Entry 8VUJ (electron microscopy, 3.92 A resolution); this record covers chains C and M of the 8 polymer chains in the assembly.

== Chain C ==
Name: Glutamate receptor ionotropic, NMDA 1
From: Homo sapiens
UniProt: Q05586 (NMDZ1_HUMAN); the construct lacks a stretch of the UniProt sequence, so the offset changes along the chain: 26-582 = UniProt 26-582; 583-779 = UniProt 602-798; 780-813 = UniProt 808-841
Amino-acid sequence (816 residues; each row starts with the number of its first residue; a row labelled like 582A-582S holds insertion residues (582A, then the next letters in order)):
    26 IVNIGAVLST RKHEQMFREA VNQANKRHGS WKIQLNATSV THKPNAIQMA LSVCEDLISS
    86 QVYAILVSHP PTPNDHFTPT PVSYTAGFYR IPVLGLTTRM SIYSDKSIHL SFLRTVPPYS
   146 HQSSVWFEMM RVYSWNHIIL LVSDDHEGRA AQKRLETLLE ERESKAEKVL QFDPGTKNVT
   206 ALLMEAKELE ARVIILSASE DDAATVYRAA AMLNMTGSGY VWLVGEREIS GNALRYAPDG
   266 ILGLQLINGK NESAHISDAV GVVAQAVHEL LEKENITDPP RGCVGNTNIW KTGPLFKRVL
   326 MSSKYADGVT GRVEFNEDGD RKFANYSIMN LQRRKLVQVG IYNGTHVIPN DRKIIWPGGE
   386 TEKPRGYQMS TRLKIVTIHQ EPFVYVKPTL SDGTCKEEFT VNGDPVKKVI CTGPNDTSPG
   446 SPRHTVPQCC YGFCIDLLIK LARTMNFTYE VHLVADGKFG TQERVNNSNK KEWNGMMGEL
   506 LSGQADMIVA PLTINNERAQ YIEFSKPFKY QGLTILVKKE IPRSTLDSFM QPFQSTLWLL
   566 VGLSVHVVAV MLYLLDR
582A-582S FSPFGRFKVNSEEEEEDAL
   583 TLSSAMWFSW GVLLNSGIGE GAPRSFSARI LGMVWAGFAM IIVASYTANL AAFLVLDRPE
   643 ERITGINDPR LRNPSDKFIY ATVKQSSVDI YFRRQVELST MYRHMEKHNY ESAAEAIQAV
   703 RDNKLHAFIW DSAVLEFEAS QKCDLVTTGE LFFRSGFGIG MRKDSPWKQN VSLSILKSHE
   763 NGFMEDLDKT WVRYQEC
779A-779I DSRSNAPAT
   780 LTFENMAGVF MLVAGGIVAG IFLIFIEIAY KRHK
Not modelled in the structure: 582A-582S, 779A-779I
Differences from the reference sequence: conflict Arg358 (Asn in Q05586)
Disulfide bonds: Cys79-Cys308, Cys420-Cys454, Cys436-Cys455, Cys725-Cys779
UniProt features mapped onto this chain:
  - region: Leu584 to Pro605 (Pore-forming)
  - binding site (glycine): Pro516, Thr518, Arg523, Ser669, Asp713
  - glycosylation (N-linked (GlcNAc...) asparagine): Asn61, Asn203, Asn239, Asn276, Asn300, Asn350, Asn368, Asn440, Asn471, Asn491, Asn655, Asn752

== Chain M ==
Name: 003-102 Light
From: Homo sapiens
Amino-acid sequence (109 residues; row label = number of the first residue in the row):
   230 NFMLTQPHSV SESPGKTVTI SCTRSSGSIA SNYVQWYQQR PGSAPTTVIY EDNQRPSGVP
   290 DRFSGSIDSS SNSASLTISG LKTEDEADYY CQSYDSSTVV FGGGTKLTV
Disulfide bonds: Cys251-Cys320

== Chain C / chain M interface ==
Contacting residue pairs - 6 pairs, chain C then chain M:
  Arg260(C) - Ser260(M)
  Tyr261(C) - Tyr262(M)
  Arg359(C) - Tyr323(M)
  Lys360(C) - Ser325(M)
  Lys360(C) - Ser326(M)
  Leu361(C) - Ser325(M)
Also at the interface, not in a pair above, chain C (7 interface residues in all): Asn257, Leu259
Also at the interface, not in a pair above, chain M (7 interface residues in all): Asn261, Asp324

== Overview ==
The chain C/chain M interface involves 7 residues from each chain. Curated annotation (UniProt) lists 5
glycine-binding residues on chain C.
Here chain C is Glutamate receptor ionotropic, NMDA 1 and chain M is 003-102 Light, both from Homo sapiens.
Entry 8VUJ (Human GluN1-2A with Fab 003-102) was determined by electron microscopy (same publication as 8VUH,
8VUL, 8VUN, 8VUQ, 8VUR, 8VUT, 8VUY and 8VVH).
